PDB entry 8H9X | X-ray diffraction, 3.40 A resolution | chain A

Chain A:
Protein: Ion transport protein
Source organism: Aliarcobacter butzleri
Reference sequence: A8EVM5 (A8EVM5_ALIB4); residues 1001-1267 here correspond to UniProt positions 1-267 (UniProt number = residue number - 1000)
Sequence (271 residues; each row starts with the number of its first residue):
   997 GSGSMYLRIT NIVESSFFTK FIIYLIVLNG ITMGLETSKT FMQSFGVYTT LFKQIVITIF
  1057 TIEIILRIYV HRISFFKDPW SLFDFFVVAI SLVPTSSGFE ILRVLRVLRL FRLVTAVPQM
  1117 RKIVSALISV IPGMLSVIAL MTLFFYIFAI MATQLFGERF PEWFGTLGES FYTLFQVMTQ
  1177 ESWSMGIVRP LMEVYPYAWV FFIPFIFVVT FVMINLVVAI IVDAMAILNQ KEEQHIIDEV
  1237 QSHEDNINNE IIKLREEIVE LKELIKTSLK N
Not modelled in the structure: 997-998, 1091-1096, 1227-1267
Differences from the reference sequence: expression tag (997-1000); engineered mutation Lys1049 (Asn49 in A8EVM5), Gln1176 (Leu176 in A8EVM5)
Ligand contacts:
  - chapso (1N7): Val1113, Gln1115, Met1116, Pro1128, Gly1129, Leu1131, Ser1132, Ala1135
  - 1,2-dimyristoyl-sn-glycero-3-phosphocholine (PX4), molecule 1: Val1023, Gly1026, Ile1027, Gly1030, Leu1031, Thr1033, Ser1034, Lys1035, Thr1036, Leu1109, Thr1138, Tyr1142, Thr1162, Leu1163, Gly1164, Phe1167
  - 1,2-dimyristoyl-sn-glycero-3-phosphocholine (PX4), molecule 2: Thr1036, Tyr1193, Trp1195
  - 1,2-dimyristoyl-sn-glycero-3-phosphocholine (PX4), molecule 3: Lys1073, Pro1075, Leu1078, Phe1079, Phe1082, Val1083, Ile1086
  - 1,2-dimyristoyl-sn-glycero-3-phosphocholine (PX4), molecule 4: Pro1075, Trp1076, Phe1079, Phe1107, Val1120, Ser1121, Ile1124, Ser1125, Ile1127, Pro1128
  - 1,2-dimyristoyl-sn-glycero-3-phosphocholine (PX4), molecule 5: Ile1097, Tyr1193, Trp1195, Val1196, Ile1199
  - 1,2-dimyristoyl-sn-glycero-3-phosphocholine (PX4), molecule 6: Leu1131, Ile1134, Met1137, Thr1138, Phe1141, Thr1162, Gly1164, Glu1165, Phe1167, Tyr1168, Phe1171, Met1174, Trp1195, Ile1199, Phe1203, Met1209, Leu1212

Summary:
Bound to chain A: chapso and 6 copies of 1,2-dimyristoyl-sn-glycero-3-phosphocholine.
Chain A is Ion transport protein (Aliarcobacter butzleri); the structure, Crystal structure of voltage-gated
sodium channel NavAb N49K/L176Q mutant in sodium ion condition, was determined by X-ray diffraction together
with 8H9O, 8H9W, 8H9Y, 8HA1 and 8HA2 from the same study.
